Entry 1NHG (X-ray diffraction, 2.43 A resolution); this record covers chains C and D of the 4 polymer chains in the assembly.

[Chain C (and D)]
Molecule: enoyl-acyl carrier reductase
Source organism: Plasmodium falciparum
Notes: EC 1.3.1.9; chain D of this document is another copy of the same molecule, construct and numbering; everything in this record applies to it too
UniProtKB: Q9BH77 (Q9BH77_PLAFA); residue numbers follow UniProt; this construct covers 366-425
Chain sequence (60 residues; row label = number of the first residue in the row):
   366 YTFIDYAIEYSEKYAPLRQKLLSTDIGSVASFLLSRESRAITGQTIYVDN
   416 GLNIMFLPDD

[How chain C and chain D interact]
Residue-residue contacts - 41 pairs, chain C then chain D:
  Leu382(C) - Arg404(D)
  Leu382(C) - Thr407(D)
  Gln384(C) - Arg404(D)
  Lys385(C) - Arg404(D)
  Leu386(C) - Ala405(D)  hydrophobic
  Asp390(C) - Arg404(D)  salt bridge
  Ser393(C) - Glu402(D)  hydrogen bond (side chain-backbone)
  Val394(C) - Phe397(D)  hydrophobic
  Val394(C) - Ile406(D)  hydrophobic
  Phe397(C) - Val394(D)  hydrophobic
  Phe397(C) - Phe397(D)  hydrophobic
  Glu402(C) - Ser393(D)  hydrogen bond (backbone-side chain)
  Arg404(C) - Leu382(D)
  Arg404(C) - Gln384(D)
  Arg404(C) - Lys385(D)
  Arg404(C) - Leu387(D)
  Arg404(C) - Asp390(D)  salt bridge
  Ala405(C) - Leu386(D)  hydrophobic
  Ala405(C) - Val413(D)  hydrophobic
  Ala405(C) - Asp414(D)  hydrogen bond (backbone-backbone)
  Ala405(C) - Asn415(D)  hydrogen bond (backbone-backbone)
  Ile406(C) - Val394(D)  hydrophobic
  Ile406(C) - Tyr412(D)
  Thr407(C) - Leu382(D)
  Thr407(C) - Asn415(D)
  Thr407(C) - Gly416(D)
  Gly408(C) - Ile419(D)
  Gln409(C) - Tyr412(D)
  Gln409(C) - Asn418(D)  hydrogen bond
  Gln409(C) - Ile419(D)
  Tyr412(C) - Ile406(D)
  Tyr412(C) - Gln409(D)
  Val413(C) - Ala405(D)  hydrophobic
  Val413(C) - Ile406(D)  hydrophobic
  Asp414(C) - Ala405(D)  hydrogen bond (backbone-backbone)
  Asn415(C) - Ala405(D)  hydrogen bond (backbone-backbone)
  Asn415(C) - Thr407(D)
  Gly416(C) - Thr407(D)
  Asn418(C) - Gln409(D)
  Ile419(C) - Gly408(D)
  Ile419(C) - Gln409(D)
Other interface residues (no listed pair), chain C (25 interface residues in all): Pro381, Leu387, Ile411
Other interface residues (no listed pair), chain D (25 interface residues in all): Pro381, Ile411

[Summary]
Chain C and chain D each contribute 25 residues to their interface; the contacts include 7 hydrogen bonds and
2 salt bridges. Polar contacts include Asp390(C)-Arg404(D), Ser393(C)-Glu402(D) and Gln409(C)-Asn418(D).
Both chains are enoyl-acyl carrier reductase (Plasmodium falciparum). Entry 1NHG (Crystal structure analysis
of plasmodium falciparum enoyl-acyl-carrier-protein reductase with triclosan) was determined by X-ray
diffraction, deposited together with 1NHW, 1NNU and 1VRW.
